4KBA - chain A; structure by X-ray diffraction, 1.98 A resolution.

Chain A:
Name: Casein kinase I isoform delta
Organism: Homo sapiens
Notes: EC 2.7.11.1, 2.7.11.26
Reference sequence: P48730 (KC1D_HUMAN); numbering as in UniProt (aligned over 3-317)
Chain sequence (331 residues; numbered -13 to 317; the number before each row is that of its first residue; numbers below 1 keep their minus sign (Met-13 is residue -13)):
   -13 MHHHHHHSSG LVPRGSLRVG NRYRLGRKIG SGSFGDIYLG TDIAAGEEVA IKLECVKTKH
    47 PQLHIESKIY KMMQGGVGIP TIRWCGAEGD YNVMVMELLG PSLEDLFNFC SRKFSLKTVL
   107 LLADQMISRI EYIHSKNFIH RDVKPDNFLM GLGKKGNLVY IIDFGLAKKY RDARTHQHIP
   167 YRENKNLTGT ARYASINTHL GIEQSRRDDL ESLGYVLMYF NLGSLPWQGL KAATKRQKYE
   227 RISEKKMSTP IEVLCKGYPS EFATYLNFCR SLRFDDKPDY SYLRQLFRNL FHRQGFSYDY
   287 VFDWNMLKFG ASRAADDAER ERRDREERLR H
Not modelled in the structure: -13 to 2, 157-174, 217-226, 294-317
Sequence notes: expression tag (-13 to 2)
Curated features (UniProtKB/Swiss-Prot):
  - region: His317 (Autoinhibitory)
  - active site: Asp128 (Proton acceptor)
  - binding site (ATP): Ile15 to Ile23, Lys38
Ligand contacts: 1QM (9-[3-(4-fluorophenyl)-1-methyl-1H-pyrazol-4-yl]-2,3,4,5-tetrahydropyrido[2,3-f][1,4]oxazepine): Ile15, Ser17, Gly18, Ile23, Ala36, Ile37, Lys38, Tyr56, Met80, Val81, Met82, Glu83, Leu84, Leu85, Gly86, Pro87, Leu135, Ile148

Overview:
Ligands of chain A: compound 1QM. Curated annotation (UniProt) lists active-site residue Asp128 and 10
ATP-binding residues.
Chain A is Casein kinase I isoform delta (Homo sapiens); the structure, CK1d in complex with
9-[3-(4-fluorophenyl)-1-methyl-1H-pyrazol-4-yl]-2,3,4,5-tetrahydropyrido[2,3-f][1,4]oxazepine inhibitor, was
determined by X-ray diffraction (same publication as 4KB8, 4KBC and 4KBK).
